Entry 5V1H (X-ray diffraction, 1.95 A resolution); this record covers chains A and P of the 4 polymer chains in the assembly.

Chain A:
Molecule: DNA polymerase beta
From: Homo sapiens
Notes: EC 2.7.7.7, 4.2.99.-
UniProt: P06746 (DPOLB_HUMAN); residues 1-335 here = UniProt positions 1-335
Sequence (335 residues; row label = number of the first residue in the row):
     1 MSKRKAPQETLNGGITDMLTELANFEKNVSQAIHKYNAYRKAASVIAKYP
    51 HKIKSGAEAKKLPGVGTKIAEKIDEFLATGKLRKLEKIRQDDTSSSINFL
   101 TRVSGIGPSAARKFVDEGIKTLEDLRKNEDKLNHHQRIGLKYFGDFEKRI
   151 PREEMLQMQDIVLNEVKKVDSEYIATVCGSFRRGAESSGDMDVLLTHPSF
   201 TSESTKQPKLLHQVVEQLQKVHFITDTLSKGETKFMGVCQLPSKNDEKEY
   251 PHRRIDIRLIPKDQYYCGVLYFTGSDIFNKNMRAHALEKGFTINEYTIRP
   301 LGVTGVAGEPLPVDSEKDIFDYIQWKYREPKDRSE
Disordered / not traced: 1-10, 205-206
UniProt features mapped onto this chain:
  - region: Arg183 to Asp192 (DNA-binding)
  - active site: Lys72 (Nucleophile)
  - binding site (K(+)): Lys60, Leu62, Val65, Thr101, Val103, Ile106
  - binding site (Na(+)): Lys60, Leu62, Val65, Thr101, Val103, Ile106
  - binding site (dATP): Arg149, Ser180, Arg183, Gly189, Asp190
  - binding site (dCTP): Arg149, Ser180, Arg183, Gly189, Asp190
  - binding site (dGTP): Arg149, Ser180, Arg183, Gly189, Asp190, Asp192
  - binding site (dTTP): Arg149, Ser180, Arg183, Gly189, Asp190
  - binding site (Mg(2+)): Asp190, Asp192, Asp256
  - modified residue: Lys72 (N6-acetyllysine), Arg83 (Omega-N-methylarginine), Arg152 (Omega-N-methylarginine)
  - cross-link (Glycyl lysine isopeptide (Lys-Gly)): Lys41 (interchain with G-Cter in ubiquitin), Lys61 (interchain with G-Cter in ubiquitin), Lys81 (interchain with G-Cter in ubiquitin)
  - natural variant: Leu22 (L22P: Found in a gastric cancer sample; uncertain significance), Tyr39 (Y39C: Found in a gastric cancer sample; uncertain significance), Gly118 (G118V: Decreased DNA-directed DNA polymerase activity), Arg137 (R137Q: Decreased function in base-excision repair), Arg149 (R149I: Decreased DNA-directed DNA polymerase activity), Asp160 (D160N: Found in a gastric cancer sample; uncertain significance), Cys239 (C239R: Found in a gastric cancer sample; uncertain significance), Lys289 (K289M: Found in a colon cancer sample; uncertain significance), Asn294 (N294D: Found in a gastric cancer sample; uncertain significance), Glu295 (E295K: Found in a gastric cancer sample; uncertain significance)
  - mutagenesis: Phe25 (F25W: No effect on 5'-dRP lyase activity. Decreased ssDNA binding), His34 (H34G: Decreased 5'-dRP lyase activity. Decreased ssDNA binding), Lys35 (K35A: Decreased 5'-dRP lyase activity. Decreased ssDNA binding. Loss of 5'-dRP lyase activity; when associated with A-68 and A-72. Decreased ssDNA binding; when associated with A-68 and A-72 ...), Tyr39 (Y39F: No effect on 5'-dRP lyase activity; Y39Q: Abolishes DNA polymerase and 5'-dRP lyase activity), Lys41 (K41R: Abolishes ubiquitination; when associated with R-61 and R-81), Lys60 (K60A: Decreased 5'-dRP lyase activity. Decreased ssDNA binding), Lys61 (K61R: Abolishes ubiquitination; when associated with R-41 and R-81), Lys68 (K68A: No effect on 5'-dRP lyase activity. Decreased ssDNA binding. Loss of 5'-dRP lyase activity; when associated with A-35 and A-72. Decreased ssDNA binding; when associated with A-35 and A-72 ...), Glu71 (E71Q: No effect on 5'-dRP lyase activity. No effect on structure shown by circular dichroism. No effect on ssDNA binding), Lys72 (K72A: Severely reduced 5'-dRP lyase activity. Does not affect ssDNA binding. Loss of 5'-dRP lyase activity; when associated with A-35 and A-68. Decreased ssDNA binding ...), Glu75 (E75A: Slightly decreased 5'-dRP lyase activity. Decreased ssDNA binding. No effect on structure shown by circular dichroism), Lys81 (K81R: Abolishes ubiquitination; when associated with R-41 and R-61), 5 further mutagenesis entries in UniProt
From the paper describing this entry:
  - catalytic residues: Asp256 (proposed by the authors, not directly observed)

Chain P:
Molecule: 10-nt DNA strand
Sequence (10 nucleotides; numbered 1 to 10; the number before each row is that of its first residue):
     1 GCTGATGCGG
Modified residues: 8OG (8-oxo-2'-deoxy-guanosine-5'-monophosphate) at position 10

Interface between chain A and chain P:
Contacting residue pairs - 13 pairs, chain A then chain P:
  Val103(A) with DG9(P), phosphate contact
  Ser104(A) with DG9(P), phosphate contact
  Gly105(A) with DC8(P), sugar contact; DG9(P), hydrogen bond to the phosphate
  Ile106(A) with DG9(P), phosphate contact
  Gly107(A) with DC8(P), hydrogen bond to the phosphate
  Pro108(A) with DC8(P), phosphate contact
  Ser109(A) with DG7(P), phosphate contact; DC8(P), hydrogen bond to the phosphate
  Ala110(A) with DC8(P), hydrogen bond to the phosphate
  His135(A) with DG9(P), sugar contact
  Arg254(A) with 8OG_10(P), salt bridge to the phosphate
  Asp256(A) with 8OG_10(P), sugar contact
Other interface residues (no listed pair), chain A (14 interface residues in all): Asp190, Met236, Arg258

Summary:
14 residues of chain A and 4 residues of chain P are in contact, with 4 hydrogen bonds and 1 salt bridge.
Polar contacts include Gly105(A)-DG9(P), Gly107(A)-DC8(P) and Ser109(A)-DC8(P). From UniProt: active-site
residue Lys72(A), 6 K+-binding residues, 6 Na+-binding residues and 5 dATP-binding residues on chain A. The
paper reports the catalytic residue Asp256(A).
Chain A is DNA polymerase beta (Homo sapiens) and chain P is a 10-nt DNA strand; the structure, DNA polymerase
beta binary complex with 8-oxoG:A at the primer terminus, was determined by X-ray diffraction (same
publication as 5V1F, 5V1G, 5V1I, 5V1J, 5V1N, 5V1O and 3 further entries).
